Entry 7VES (X-ray diffraction, 2.00 A resolution); this record covers chain A.

Chain A:
Protein: T-cell-specific guanine nucleotide triphosphate-binding protein 2
Organism: Mus musculus
Notes: EC 3.6.5.-
Reference sequence: Q3T9E4 (TGTP2_MOUSE); numbering as in UniProt (aligned over 1-415)
Sequence (417 residues; row label = number of the first residue in the row; numbers below 1 keep their minus sign (Gly-1 is residue -1)):
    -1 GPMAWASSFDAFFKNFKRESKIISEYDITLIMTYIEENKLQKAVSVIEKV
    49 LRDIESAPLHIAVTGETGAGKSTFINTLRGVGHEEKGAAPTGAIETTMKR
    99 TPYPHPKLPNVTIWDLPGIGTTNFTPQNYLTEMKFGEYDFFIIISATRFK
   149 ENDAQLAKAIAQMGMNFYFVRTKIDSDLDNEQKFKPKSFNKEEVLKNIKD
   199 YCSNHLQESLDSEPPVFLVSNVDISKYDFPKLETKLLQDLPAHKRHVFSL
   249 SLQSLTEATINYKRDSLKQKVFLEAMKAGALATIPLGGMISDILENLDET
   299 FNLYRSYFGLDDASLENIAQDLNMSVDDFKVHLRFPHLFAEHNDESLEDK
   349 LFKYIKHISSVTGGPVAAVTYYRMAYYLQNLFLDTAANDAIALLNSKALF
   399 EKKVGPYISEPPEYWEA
Not modelled in the structure: 82-93, 176-189, 278-286, 339-342, 360-366, 400-403
Sequence notes: expression tag (-1 to 0)
UniProt features mapped onto this chain:
  - binding site (GDP): Gly66, Gly68, Lys69, Ser70, Gly90, Lys171, Asp173, Asn219
  - modified residue: Thr89 (Microbial infection: Phosphothreonine)
What the authors report for this chain:
  - mutagenesis - W3A, G277D/G285T/G286F: abolished localization to T. gondii PVM

Overview:
UniProt lists 8 GDP-binding residues. The paper reports that W3A and G277D/G285T/G286F abolish localization to
T. gondii PVM.
Chain A is T-cell-specific guanine nucleotide triphosphate-binding protein 2 (Mus musculus); the structure,
Crystal Structure of nucleotide-free Irgb6, was determined by X-ray diffraction together with 7VEX from the
same study.
